1BAB - chains A and C of the 4 polymer chains in the assembly; structure by X-ray diffraction, 1.50 A resolution.

[Chain A (and C)]
Molecule: Hemoglobin thionville (deoxy) (alpha chain)
Source organism: Homo sapiens
Notes: chain C of this document is another copy of the same molecule, construct and numbering; everything in this record applies to it too
UniProtKB: P69905 (HBA_HUMAN); residues 3-142 here correspond to UniProt positions 2-141 (UniProt number = residue number - 1)
Chain sequence (143 residues; numbered 0 to 142; the number before each row is that of its first residue; numbering starts at 0):
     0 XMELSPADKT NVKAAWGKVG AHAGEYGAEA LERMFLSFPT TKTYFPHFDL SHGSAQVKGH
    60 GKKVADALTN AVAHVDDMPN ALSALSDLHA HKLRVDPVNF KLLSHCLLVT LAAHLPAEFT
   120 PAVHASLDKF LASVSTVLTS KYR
Modified / non-standard residues: ACE (acetyl group) at position 0
Ion coordination: heme Fe near His88 (its only coordinating residue here)
Small-molecule neighbours: heme (HEM): Met33, Thr40, Tyr43, Phe44, His46, Phe47, His59, Lys62, Val63, Ala66, Leu67, Leu84, Leu87, His88, Leu92, Val94, Asn98, Phe99, Leu102, Val133, Leu137
UniProt features mapped onto this chain:
  - site: Lys62 (Not glycated)

[Interface between chain A and chain C]
Residue-residue contacts (13):
  ACE_0(A) with Ser139(C)
  Met1(A) with Thr138(C); Ser139(C); Arg142(C)
  Asp127(A) with Arg142(C), salt bridge
  Lys128(A) with Arg142(C), hydrogen bond (side chain-backbone)
  Thr138(A) with Met1(C)
  Ser139(A) with ACE_0(C); Met1(C), hydrogen bond (backbone-backbone)
  Tyr141(A) with Met1(C), hydrophobic
  Arg142(A) with Met1(C), hydrogen bond (backbone-side chain); Asp127(C), salt bridge; Lys128(C), hydrogen bond (backbone-side chain)
Other interface residues (no listed pair), chain A (11 interface residues in all): Glu2, Ala131, Thr135
Other interface residues (no listed pair), chain C (10 interface residues in all): Ala131, Thr135, Tyr141

[In short]
The interface between chain A and chain C involves 11 residues on one side and 10 on the other; the contacts
include 4 hydrogen bonds and 2 salt bridges. Polar pairs include Asp127(A)-Arg142(C), Lys128(A)-Arg142(C) and
Arg142(A)-Met1(C). Chain A binds heme.
Both chains are Hemoglobin thionville (deoxy) (alpha chain) (Homo sapiens). Entry 1BAB (Hemoglobin thionville:
an alpha-chain variant with a substitution of a glutamate for valine at na-1 and ...) was determined by X-ray
diffraction.
